Entry 9CEW (electron microscopy, 2.88 A resolution); this record covers chains P and X of the 6 polymer chains in the assembly.

# Chain P
Protein: Maltose/maltodextrin-binding periplasmic protein, Spizellomyces punctatus Fanzor 1
From: Escherichia coli K-12
Reference sequence: chimeric construct of P0AEX9, A0A0L0H5U9: residues -375 to -10 from P0AEX9 (MALE_ECOLI) positions 27-392 (UniProt number = residue number + 402); residues 2-638 from A0A0L0H5U9 positions 2-638 (same numbers)
Amino-acid sequence (1032 residues; numbered -393 to 638; the number before each row is that of its first residue; numbers below 1 keep their minus sign (Met-393 is residue -393)):
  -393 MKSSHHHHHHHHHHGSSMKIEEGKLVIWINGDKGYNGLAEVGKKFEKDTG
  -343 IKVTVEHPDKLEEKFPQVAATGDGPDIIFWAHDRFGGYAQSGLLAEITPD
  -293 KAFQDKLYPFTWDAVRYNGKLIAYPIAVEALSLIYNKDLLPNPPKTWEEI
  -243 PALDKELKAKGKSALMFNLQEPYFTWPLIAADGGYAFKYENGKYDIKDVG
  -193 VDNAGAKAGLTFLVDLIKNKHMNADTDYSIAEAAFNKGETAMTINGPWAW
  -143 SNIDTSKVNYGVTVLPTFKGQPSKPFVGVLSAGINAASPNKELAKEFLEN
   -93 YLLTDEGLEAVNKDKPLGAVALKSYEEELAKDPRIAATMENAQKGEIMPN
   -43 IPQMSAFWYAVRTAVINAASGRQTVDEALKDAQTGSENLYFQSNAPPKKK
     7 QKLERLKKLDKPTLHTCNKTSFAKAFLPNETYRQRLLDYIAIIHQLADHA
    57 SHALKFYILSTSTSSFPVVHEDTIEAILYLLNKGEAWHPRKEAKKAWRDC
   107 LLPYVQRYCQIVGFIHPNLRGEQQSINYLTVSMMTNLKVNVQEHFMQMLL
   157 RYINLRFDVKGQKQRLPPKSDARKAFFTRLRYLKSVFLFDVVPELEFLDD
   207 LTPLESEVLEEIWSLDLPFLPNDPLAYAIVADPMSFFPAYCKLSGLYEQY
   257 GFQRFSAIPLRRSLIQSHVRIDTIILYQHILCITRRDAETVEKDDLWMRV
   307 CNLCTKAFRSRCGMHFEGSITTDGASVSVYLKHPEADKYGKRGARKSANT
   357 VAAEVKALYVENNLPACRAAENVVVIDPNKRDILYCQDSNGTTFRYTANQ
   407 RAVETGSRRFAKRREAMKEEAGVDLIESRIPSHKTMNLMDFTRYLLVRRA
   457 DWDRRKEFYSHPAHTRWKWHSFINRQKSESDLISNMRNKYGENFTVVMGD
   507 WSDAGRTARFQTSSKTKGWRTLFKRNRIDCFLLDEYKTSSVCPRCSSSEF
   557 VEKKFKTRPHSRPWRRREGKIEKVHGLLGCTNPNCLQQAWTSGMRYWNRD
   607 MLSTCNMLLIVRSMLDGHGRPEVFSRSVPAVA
Unresolved in the structure: -393 to 17, 346-361, 634-638
Differences from the reference sequence: expression tag (-393 to -376); linker (-9 to 1)
Bound ions: Mg2+ site 1: Asp383, Glu541 (shared with 2 residues of chain Y); Mg2+ site 2: Asp383, Asn385, Asp606 (shared with 1 residue of chain Y); Zn2+: Cys548, Cys551, Cys586, Cys591
What the authors report for this chain:
  - catalytic residues: Asp383, Glu541, Asp606
  - Mg2+ coordination: Asp383, Glu541, Asp606
  - mutagenesis - D606N: increased catalytic activity
  - binding site for the 54-nt DNA strand: Tyr345

# Chain X
Molecule: 23-nt DNA strand
Sequence (23 nucleotides; numbered 1 to 23; the number before each row is that of its first residue):
     1 AAAAAAAAAAAAAAAAAAAAAAA

# Chain P / chain X interface
Residue-residue contacts (10; chain P residue first):
  Lys166(P) - DA13(X)  salt bridge to the phosphate
  Gln170(P) - DA12(X)  hydrogen bond to the phosphate
  Arg512(P) - DA14(X)  base contact
  Arg512(P) - DA15(X)  sugar contact
  Thr563(P) - DA7(X)  phosphate contact
  Lys579(P) - DA9(X)  base contact
  Lys579(P) - DA10(X)  base contact
  Arg632(P) - DA16(X)  hydrogen bond to the base
  Arg632(P) - DA17(X)  phosphate contact
  Arg632(P) - DA18(X)  sugar contact
Other interface residues (no listed pair), chain P (8 interface residues in all): Ala514, Ile577
Other interface residues (no listed pair), chain X (11 interface residues in all): DA6

# Overview
The interface between chain P and chain X involves 8 residues on one side and 11 on the other, with 2 hydrogen
bonds and 1 salt bridge. Among the polar pairs are Arg632(P)-DA16(X), Gln170(P)-DA12(X) and Lys166(P)-DA13(X).
From the paper: catalytic residues Asp383(P), Glu541(P) and Asp606(P); D606N of chain P increases catalytic
activity.
Here chain P is Maltose/maltodextrin-binding periplasmic protein, Spizellomyces punctatus Fanzor 1
(Escherichia coli K-12) and chain X is a 23-nt DNA strand. Entry 9CEW (Spizellomyces punctatus Fanzor (SpuFz)
State 3) was determined by electron microscopy (same publication as 9CER, 9CES, 9CET, 9CEU, 9CEV, 9CEX and 6
further entries).
